5ME1 - chains A and N of the 26 polymer chains in the assembly; structure by electron microscopy, 13.50 A resolution (very low resolution: no residue pairs are listed; an interface is given only as per-side residue counts).

# Chain A
Molecule: 16S ribosomal RNA
From: Escherichia coli K-12
Sequence (1534 nucleotides; row label = number of the first residue in the row):
     1 AAAUUGAAGA GUUUGAUCAU GGCUCAGAUU GAACGCUGGC GGCAGGCCUA ACACAUGCAA
    61 GUCGAACGGU AACAGGAAGA AGCUUGCUUC UUUGCUGACG AGUGGCGGAC GGGUGAGUAA
   121 UGUCUGGGAA ACUGCCUGAU GGAGGGGGAU AACUACUGGA AACGGUAGCU AAUACCGCAU
   181 AACGUCGCAA GACCAAAGAG GGGGACCUUC GGGCCUCUUG CCAUCGGAUG UGCCCAGAUG
   241 GGAUUAGCUA GUAGGUGGGG UAACGGCUCA CCUAGGCGAC GAUCCCUAGC UGGUCUGAGA
   301 GGAUGACCAG CCACACUGGA ACUGAGACAC GGUCCAGACU CCUACGGGAG GCAGCAGUGG
   361 GGAAUAUUGC ACAAUGGGCG CAAGCCUGAU GCAGCCAUGC CGCGUGUAUG AAGAAGGCCU
   421 UCGGGUUGUA AAGUACUUUC AGCGGGGAGG AAGGGAGUAA AGUUAAUACC UUUGCUCAUU
   481 GACGUUACCC GCAGAAGAAG CACCGGCUAA CUCCGUGCCA GCAGCCXCGG UAAUACGGAG
   541 GGUGCAAGCG UUAAUCGGAA UUACUGGGCG UAAAGCGCAC GCAGGCGGUU UGUUAAGUCA
   601 GAUGUGAAAU CCCCGGGCUC AACCUGGGAA CUGCAUCUGA UACUGGCAAG CUUGAGUCUC
   661 GUAGAGGGGG GUAGAAUUCC AGGUGUAGCG GUGAAAUGCG UAGAGAUCUG GAGGAAUACC
   721 GGUGGCGAAG GCGGCCCCCU GGACGAAGAC UGACGCUCAG GUGCGAAAGC GUGGGGAGCA
   781 AACAGGAUUA GAUACCCUGG UAGUCCACGC CGUAAACGAU GUCGACUUGG AGGUUGUGCC
   841 CUUGAGGCGU GGCUUCCGGA GCUAACGCGU UAAGUCGACC GCCUGGGGAG UACGGCCGCA
   901 AGGUUAAAAC UCAAAUGAAU UGACGGGGGC CCGCACAAGC GGUGGAGCAU GUGGUUUAAU
   961 UCGAUGXAAC GCGAAGAACC UUACCUGGUC UUGACAUCCA CGGAAGUUUU CAGAGAUGAG
  1021 AAUGUGCCUU CGGGAACCGU GAGACAGGUG CUGCAUGGCU GUCGUCAGCU CGUGUUGUGA
  1081 AAUGUUGGGU UAAGUCCCGC AACGAGCGCA ACCCUUAUCC UUUGUUGCCA GCGGUCCGGC
  1141 CGGGAACUCA AAGGAGACUG CCAGUGAUAA ACUGGAGGAA GGUGGGGAUG ACGUCAAGUC
  1201 AUCAUGGCCC UUACGACCAG GGCUACACAC GUGCUACAAU GGCGCAUACA AAGAGAAGCG
  1261 ACCUCGCGAG AGCAAGCGGA CCUCAUAAAG UGCGUCGUAG UCCGGAUUGG AGUCUGCAAC
  1321 UCGACUCCAU GAAGUCGGAA UCGCUAGUAA UCGUGGAUCA GAAUGCCACG GUGAAUACGU
  1381 UCCCGGGCCU UGUACACACC GCCCGUXACA CCAUGGGAGU GGGUUGCAAA AGAAGUAGGU
  1441 AGCUUAACCU UCGGGAGGGC GCUUACCACU UUGUGAUUCA UGACUGGGGU GAAGUCGUAA
  1501 CAAGGUAACC GUAGGGGAAC CUGCGGUUGG AUCA
Modified positions: PSU (pseudouridine-5'-monophosphate) at position 516, G7M (N7-methyl-guanosine-5'-monophosphate) at position 527, 2MG (2N-methylguanosine-5'-monophosphate) at position 966, 5MC (5-methylcytidine-5'-monophosphate) at position 967, 2MG (2N-methylguanosine-5'-monophosphate) at position 1207, 4OC (4n,o2'-methylcytidine-5'-monophosphate) at position 1402, 5MC (5-methylcytidine-5'-monophosphate) at position 1407, UR3 (3-methyluridine-5'-monophoshate) at position 1498, 2MG (2N-methylguanosine-5'-monophosphate) at position 1516, MA6 (6N-dimethyladenosine-5'-monophoshate) at position 1518, MA6 (6N-dimethyladenosine-5'-monophoshate) at position 1519

# Chain N
Molecule: 30S ribosomal protein S14
From: Escherichia coli K-12
Reference sequence: P0AG59 (RS14_ECOLI); numbering as in UniProt (aligned over 1-101)
Amino-acid sequence (101 residues; each row starts with the number of its first residue):
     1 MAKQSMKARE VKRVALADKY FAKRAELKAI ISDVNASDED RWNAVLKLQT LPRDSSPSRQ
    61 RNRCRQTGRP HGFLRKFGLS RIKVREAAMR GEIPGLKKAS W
Disordered / not traced: 1

# Chain A / chain N interface
At this resolution (14 A) residue pairs are not listed: 45 residues of chain A and 40 of chain N lie at the interface.

# Overview
45 residues of chain A face 40 of chain N across their interface.
Chain A is 16S ribosomal RNA and chain N is 30S ribosomal protein S14, both from Escherichia coli K-12; the
structure, Structure of the 30S Pre-Initiation Complex 2 (30S IC-2) Stalled by GE81112, was determined by
electron microscopy together with 5ME0 from the same study.
